PDB entry 6ZI5 | X-ray diffraction, 2.80 A resolution | chains C and L of the 4 polymer chains in the assembly

[Chain C]
Name: Photosynthetic reaction center cytochrome c subunit
Source organism: Blastochloris viridis
UniProtKB: P07173 (CYCR_BLAVI); residues 1-336 here correspond to UniProt positions 21-356 (UniProt number = residue number + 20)
Amino-acid sequence (336 residues; numbered 1 to 336; the number before each row is that of its first residue):
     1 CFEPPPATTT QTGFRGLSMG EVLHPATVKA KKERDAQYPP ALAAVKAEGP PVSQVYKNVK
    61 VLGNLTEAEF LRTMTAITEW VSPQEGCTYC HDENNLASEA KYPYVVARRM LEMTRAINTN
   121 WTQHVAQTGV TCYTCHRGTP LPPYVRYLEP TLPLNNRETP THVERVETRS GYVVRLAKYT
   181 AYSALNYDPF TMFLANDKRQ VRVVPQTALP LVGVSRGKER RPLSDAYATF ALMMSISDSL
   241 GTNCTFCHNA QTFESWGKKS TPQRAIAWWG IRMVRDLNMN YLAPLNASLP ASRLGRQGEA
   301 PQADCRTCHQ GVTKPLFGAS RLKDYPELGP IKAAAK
Not modelled in the structure: 333-336
Glycans and other covalent adducts: diacyl glycerol (DGA) linked to C1; heme c (HEC) linked to C87, C90, C132, C135, C244, C247, C305, C308
Bound ions: heme c Fe (4 sites), coordinated by M74, H91, M110, H124, H136, M233, H248, H309
Ligand contacts:
  - heme c (HEC), molecule 1: Y56, K57, N58, V59, K60, V61, L62, F70, L71, M74, T75, I77, T78, V81, S82, G86, H91, L96, A97, Y104, A107, R108
  - heme c (HEC), molecule 2: I77, V81, Y89, Y102, P103, V106, A107, M110, L111, M113, T114, I117, V130, T131, H136, P140, L141, P142, V145, L277, L282, L289, R293, P301, Q302, T307
  - heme c (HEC), molecule 3: I117, H124, V125, A126, T128, G129, V130, I236, L240, F246, Q263, I266, A267, G270, I271, M273, V274, L277, D304, H309, T313, K314, P315
  - heme c (HEC), molecule 4: Q200, V201, R202, V203, V204, Q206, F230, M233, M234, I236, S237, L240, T242, N243, F246, H248, F253, E254, W256, Q263, R264, A267, W268, I271, R272

[Chain L]
Name: Reaction center protein L chain
Source organism: Blastochloris viridis
UniProtKB: P06009 (RCEL_BLAVI); residues 1-273 here correspond to UniProt positions 2-274 (UniProt number = residue number + 1)
Amino-acid sequence (273 residues; each row starts with the number of its first residue):
     1 ALLSFERKYR VRGGTLIGGD LFDFWVGPYF VGFFGVSAIF FIFLGVSLIG YAASQGPTWD
    61 PFAISINPPD LKYGLGAAPL LEGGFWQAIT VCALGAFISW MLREVEISRK LGIGWHVPLA
   121 FCVPIFMFCV LQVFRPLLLG SWGHAFPYGI LSHLDWVNNF GYQYLNWHYN PGHMSSVSFL
   181 FVNAMALGLH GGLILSVANP GDGDKVKTAE HENQYFRDVV GYSIGALSIH RLGLFLASNI
   241 FLTGAFGTIA SGPFWTRGWP EWWGWWLDIP FWS
Bound ions: Fe ion: H190, H230 (shared with 3 residues of chain M)
Ligand contacts:
  - bacteriochlorophyll b (BCB), molecule 1: V46, I49, F97, F128, L131, F146, I150, L151, H153, L154, W156, V157
  - bacteriochlorophyll b (BCB), molecule 2: F97, F121, P124, I125, M127, F128, L131, V157, N158, F160, G161, Y162, W167, H168, N170, G172, H173, S176, V177, L180, F181, I240, F241, G244, A245, G247, T248
  - bacteriochlorophyll b (BCB), molecule 3: V157, Y162, H168, L180, F181
  - bacteriochlorophyll b (BCB), molecule 4: H168, H173, M174, V177, S178, F181, V182, M185, V220, Y222
  - bacteriopheophytin b (BPB), molecule 1: F41, I42, G45, I49, I89, C92, A93, A96, F97, W100, E104, V117, A120, F121, V123, P124, F128, F146, Y148, G149, I150, H153, A237, S238, F241
  - bacteriopheophytin b (BPB), molecule 2: F181, A184, M185, L189, V219, V220
  - diacyl glycerol (DGA): P171, M174, S175, S178, W262, W263, W265
  - heptane-1,2,3-triol (HTO): L75, G76, A77, Q87, V91, W142
  - menaquinone-7 (MQ7): Y29, F30, V31, G35, I39, I42, W100, R103
From the paper describing this entry:
  - binding site for bacteriochlorophyll b: H168, H173
  - conformationally variable residues: H168, H173

[Chain C / chain L interface]
Contacting residue pairs - 71 pairs, chain C then chain L:
  C1(C) with W255(L); W262(L), hydrogen bond (backbone-side chain)
  F2(C) with F254(L); W262(L)
  E3(C) with P253(L); F254(L), hydrogen bond (backbone-backbone); W255(L); T256(L), hydrogen bond; R257(L), salt bridge
  P4(C) with P253(L)
  P5(C) with P253(L); F254(L)
  A7(C) with G252(L)
  T9(C) with L71(L); H144(L), hydrogen bond
  T10(C) with L71(L)
  Q11(C) with D70(L), hydrogen bond; L71(L), hydrogen bond (side chain-backbone)
  F14(C) with N67(L)
  R15(C) with N67(L), hydrogen bond (backbone-side chain); P68(L), hydrogen bond (side chain-backbone); P69(L); D70(L); L81(L), hydrogen bond (side chain-backbone); E82(L)
  G16(C) with N67(L); P68(L); P147(L); W156(L)
  L17(C) with N159(L), hydrogen bond (backbone-side chain)
  S18(C) with W156(L); N159(L); F160(L); Q163(L), hydrogen bond (backbone-side chain)
  M19(C) with N159(L); Q163(L)
  G20(C) with Q163(L), hydrogen bond (backbone-side chain)
  V22(C) with Y164(L); T256(L)
  L23(C) with T256(L)
  H24(C) with T256(L)
  T161(C) with S273(L), hydrogen bond (side chain-backbone)
  V163(C) with S273(L)
  K178(C) with D268(L), salt bridge
  A181(C) with L165(L), hydrophobic; P260(L); E261(L)
  Y182(C) with P260(L); E261(L); G264(L); D268(L), hydrogen bond
  S183(C) with Y169(L)
  A184(C) with Y169(L), hydrogen bond (backbone-side chain)
  F230(C) with L165(L); N166(L)
  M234(C) with L165(L), hydrophobic
  S237(C) with L165(L)
  T242(C) with L165(L)
  N243(C) with Y162(L); Q163(L); L165(L)
  C244(C) with Y162(L), hydrogen bond (side chain-backbone)
  T245(C) with N159(L); Q163(L)
  N249(C) with N159(L), hydrogen bond
  A250(C) with N158(L), hydrogen bond (backbone-side chain); N159(L), hydrogen bond (backbone-side chain); Y162(L), hydrophobic
  Q251(C) with D155(L), hydrogen bond; N158(L)
  F253(C) with Y162(L), hydrophobic
Other interface residues (no listed pair), chain C (42 interface residues in all): T27, E164, V174, D238, H248
Other interface residues (no listed pair), chain L (40 interface residues in all): G83, L139, G143, A145, A250, W259, L267, W272

[Overview]
Chain C and chain L form an interface of 42 and 40 residues respectively, with 20 hydrogen bonds and 2 salt
bridges. Polar pairs include E3(C)-R257(L), K178(C)-D268(L) and C1(C)-W262(L). The paper reports a binding
site for bacteriochlorophyll b at H168(L) and H173(L); conformational variability at H168(L) and H173(L).
Chain C is Photosynthetic reaction center cytochrome c subunit and chain L is Reaction center protein L chain,
both from Blastochloris viridis; the structure, Ultrafast Structural Response to Charge Redistribution Within
a Photosynthetic Reaction Centre - 300 ps (a) structure, was determined by X-ray diffraction together with
6ZHW, 6ZI4, 6ZI6, 6ZI9, 6ZIA and 6ZID from the same study.
